Entry 1Z18 (X-ray diffraction, 2.10 A resolution); this record covers chain A.

Chain A:
Molecule: Leu/Ile/Val-binding protein
From: Escherichia coli
Notes: fragment: matured protein (residues 24-367)
Reference sequence: P02917 (LIVJ_ECOLI); residues 1-344 here correspond to UniProt positions 24-367 (UniProt number = residue number + 23)
Amino-acid sequence (344 residues; row label = number of the first residue in the row):
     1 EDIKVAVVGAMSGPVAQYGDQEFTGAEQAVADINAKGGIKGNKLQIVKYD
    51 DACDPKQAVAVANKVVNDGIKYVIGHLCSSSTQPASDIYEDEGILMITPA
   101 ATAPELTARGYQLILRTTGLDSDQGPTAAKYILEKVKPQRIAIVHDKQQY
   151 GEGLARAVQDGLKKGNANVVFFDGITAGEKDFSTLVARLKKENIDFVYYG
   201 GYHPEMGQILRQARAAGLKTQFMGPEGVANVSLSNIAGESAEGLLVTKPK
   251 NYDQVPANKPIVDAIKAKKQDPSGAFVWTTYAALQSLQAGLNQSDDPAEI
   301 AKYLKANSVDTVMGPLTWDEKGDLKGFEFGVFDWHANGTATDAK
Disulfide bonds: Cys53-Cys78
Metal / ion sites: Cd2+ site 1: Asp87, Asp91; Cd2+ site 2: Glu92, Asp181, Ser183; Cd2+ site 3 near Glu152 (its only coordinating residue here)
Residues lining bound ligands: valine (VAL): Tyr18, Leu77, Cys78, Ser79, Ala100, Ala101, Thr102, Ala103, Tyr150, Tyr202, Glu226, Gly227, Phe276

In short:
Chain A binds valine. Asp87 and Asp91 coordinate Cd2+ site 1. Glu92, Asp181 and Ser183 form the Cd2+ site 2.
Chain A is Leu/Ile/Val-binding protein (Escherichia coli); the structure, Crystal structure analysis of
periplasmic Leu/Ile/Val-binding protein with bound valine, was determined by X-ray diffraction together with
1Z15, 1Z16 and 1Z17 from the same study.
